8IP0 - chains D and G of the 16 polymer chains in the assembly; structure by electron microscopy, 3.60 A resolution.

# Chain D
Name: Fruiting body developmental protein R-like protein
Organism: Synechocystis sp. PCC 6714
UniProt: A0A068N458 (A0A068N458_SYNY4); numbering as in UniProt (aligned over 1-301)
Chain sequence (301 residues; numbered 1 to 301; the number before each row is that of its first residue):
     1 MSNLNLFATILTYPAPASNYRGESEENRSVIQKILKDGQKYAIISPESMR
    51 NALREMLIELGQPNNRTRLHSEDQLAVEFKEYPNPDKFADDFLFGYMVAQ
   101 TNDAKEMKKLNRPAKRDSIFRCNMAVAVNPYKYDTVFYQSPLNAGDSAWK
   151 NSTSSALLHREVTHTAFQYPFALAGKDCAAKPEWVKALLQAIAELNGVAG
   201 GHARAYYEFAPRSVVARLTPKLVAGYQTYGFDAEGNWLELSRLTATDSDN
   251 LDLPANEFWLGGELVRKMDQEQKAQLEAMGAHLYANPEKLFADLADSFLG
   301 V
Not modelled in the structure: 1-2

# Chain G
Molecule: 41-nt DNA strand
Sequence (41 nucleotides; numbered 20 to 60; the number before each row is that of its first residue):
    20 ACACAAAATATCCAGATTGGGGACACGGTGATAAACATGGA

# How chain D and chain G interact
Residue-residue contacts - 16 pairs, chain D then chain G:
  Glu26(D) with DT37(G), phosphate contact; DG38(G), phosphate contact
  Asn27(D) with DT37(G), hydrogen bond to the base
  Asp73(D) with DG41(G), sugar contact
  Gln74(D) with DA42(G), sugar contact
  Ala99(D) with DC45(G), base contact
  Thr101(D) with DG46(G), phosphate contact; DG47(G), phosphate contact
  Ser140(D) with DG38(G), hydrogen bond to the base
  Asn151(D) with DG39(G), base contact
  Ser152(D) with DG39(G), hydrogen bond to the sugar
  Ser155(D) with DT36(G), sugar contact
  Ala156(D) with DG38(G), sugar contact
  Leu157(D) with DT36(G), base contact; DT37(G), base contact
  Leu158(D) with DG38(G), base contact
Also at the interface, not in a pair above, chain D (14 interface residues in all): Gln100

# In short
Chain D and chain G form an interface of 14 and 9 residues respectively; the contacts include 3 hydrogen
bonds. Polar contacts include Asn27(D)-DT37(G), Ser140(D)-DG38(G) and Ser152(D)-DG39(G).
Chain D is Fruiting body developmental protein R-like protein (Synechocystis sp. PCC 6714) and chain G is a
41-nt DNA strand; the structure, Cryo-EM structure of type I-B Cascade bound to a PAM-containing dsDNA target
at 3.6 angstrom resolution, was determined by electron microscopy together with 8H67 from the same study.
